6HGJ - chains A and B; structure by X-ray diffraction, 1.82 A resolution.

# Chain A
Name: Alpha-1-antichymotrypsin
Source organism: Homo sapiens
UniProt: P01011 (AACT_HUMAN); residues 3-360 here correspond to UniProt positions 26-383 (UniProt number = residue number + 23)
Amino-acid sequence (369 residues; row label = number of the first residue in the row; numbers below 1 keep their minus sign (Met-8 is residue -8)):
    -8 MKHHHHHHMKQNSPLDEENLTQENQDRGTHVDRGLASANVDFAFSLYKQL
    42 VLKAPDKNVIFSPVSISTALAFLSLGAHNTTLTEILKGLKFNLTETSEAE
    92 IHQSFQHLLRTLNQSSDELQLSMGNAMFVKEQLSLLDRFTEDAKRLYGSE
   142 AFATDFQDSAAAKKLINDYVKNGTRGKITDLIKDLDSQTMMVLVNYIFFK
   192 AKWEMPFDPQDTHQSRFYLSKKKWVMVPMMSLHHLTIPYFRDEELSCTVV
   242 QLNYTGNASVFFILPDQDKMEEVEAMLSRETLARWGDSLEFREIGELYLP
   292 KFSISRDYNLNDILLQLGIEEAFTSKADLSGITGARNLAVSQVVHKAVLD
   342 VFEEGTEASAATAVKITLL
Unresolved in the structure: -8 to 21
Construct notes: initiating methionine (-8); expression tag (-7 to 2); engineered mutation Arg24 (Leu47 in P01011), Val55 (Leu78 in P01011), Gln242 (Glu265 in P01011), Asn244 (Lys267 in P01011), Val251 (Ala274 in P01011), Phe252 (Leu275 in P01011), Ser269 (Leu292 in P01011), Arg270 (Pro293 in P01011), Ala274 (Lys297 in P01011), Gly277 (Arg300 in P01011)
Swiss-Prot annotation at these positions:
  - DNA-binding region: Lys212 to Lys214
  - region: Thr358 to Leu360 (O-glycosylated at one site)
  - site: Leu360 (Reactive bond)
  - glycosylation (N-linked (GlcNAc...) asparagine): Asn10, Asn70, Asn83, Asn104, Asn163, Asn248
Small-molecule neighbours: aldosterone (AS4): Ala27, Val31, Gln242, Ser250, Phe252, Arg270, Leu273, Ala274, Gly277

# Chain B
Name: Alpha-1-antichymotrypsin
Source organism: Homo sapiens
UniProt: P01011 (AACT_HUMAN); residues 361-400 here correspond to UniProt positions 384-423 (UniProt number = residue number + 23)
Amino-acid sequence (40 residues; row label = number of the first residue in the row):
   361 SALVETRTIVRFNRPFLMIIVDHFTWSIFFMSKVTNPKQA
Unresolved in the structure: 361-366
Construct notes: engineered mutation Asp382 (Pro405 in P01011), His383 (Thr406 in P01011), Phe384 (Asp407 in P01011), Trp386 (Gln409 in P01011), Ser387 (Asn410 in P01011)
Small-molecule neighbours: aldosterone (AS4): Val381, Asp382, His383, Trp386

# How chain A and chain B interact
Residue-residue contacts (132):
  Val22(A) - Phe384(B)
  Val22(A) - Trp386(B)  hydrophobic
  Arg24(A) - Trp386(B)
  Ala27(A) - Thr385(B)
  Ala27(A) - Trp386(B)  hydrophobic
  Val31(A) - Trp386(B)
  Ala34(A) - Ile388(B)  hydrophobic
  Ala34(A) - Met391(B)
  Phe35(A) - Met391(B)  hydrophobic
  Tyr38(A) - Leu377(B)
  Tyr38(A) - Met391(B)  hydrophobic
  Tyr38(A) - Lys393(B)
  Val42(A) - Lys393(B)
  Pro46(A) - Lys393(B)
  Asp47(A) - Thr395(B)
  Asp47(A) - Gln399(B)  hydrogen bond (backbone-side chain)
  Lys48(A) - Lys393(B)
  Lys48(A) - Thr395(B)
  Lys48(A) - Gln399(B)
  Asn49(A) - Lys393(B)
  Asn49(A) - Val394(B)
  Asn49(A) - Thr395(B)  hydrogen bond (side chain-backbone)
  Asn49(A) - Asn396(B)  hydrogen bond (side chain-backbone)
  Asn49(A) - Gln399(B)  hydrogen bond (backbone-side chain)
  Val50(A) - Ser392(B)  hydrogen bond (backbone-side chain)
  Val50(A) - Lys393(B)  hydrogen bond (backbone-backbone)
  Ile51(A) - Met391(B)
  Ile51(A) - Ser392(B)
  Phe52(A) - Phe390(B)
  Phe52(A) - Met391(B)  hydrogen bond (backbone-backbone)
  Ser53(A) - Phe389(B)  hydrogen bond (side chain-backbone)
  Ser53(A) - Phe390(B)
  Pro54(A) - Ile388(B)
  Pro54(A) - Phe389(B)
  Pro54(A) - Met391(B)
  Val55(A) - Ile388(B)  hydrogen bond (backbone-backbone)
  Val55(A) - Phe389(B)  hydrophobic
  Leu99(A) - Thr385(B)
  Leu99(A) - Ser387(B)
  Thr102(A) - Thr385(B)
  Leu103(A) - Asp382(B)
  Leu103(A) - Phe389(B)  hydrophobic
  Gln105(A) - Phe384(B)
  Leu112(A) - Phe389(B)  hydrophobic
  Ile188(A) - Phe389(B)  hydrophobic
  Ile188(A) - Phe390(B)  hydrophobic
  Phe190(A) - Ile380(B)  hydrophobic
  Phe190(A) - Phe390(B)  hydrophobic
  Arg207(A) - Asn373(B)
  Phe208(A) - Phe372(B)
  Phe208(A) - Asn373(B)
  Phe208(A) - Arg374(B)
  Phe208(A) - Pro375(B)
  Phe208(A) - Phe376(B)  hydrophobic
  Phe208(A) - Val394(B)
  Phe208(A) - Thr395(B)
  Phe208(A) - Pro397(B)
  Tyr209(A) - Asn373(B)  hydrogen bond (backbone-backbone)
  Tyr209(A) - Arg374(B)
  Tyr209(A) - Pro375(B)
  Leu210(A) - Thr395(B)
  Leu210(A) - Asn396(B)
  Val216(A) - Asn396(B)
  Met217(A) - Lys398(B)
  Val218(A) - Pro397(B)  hydrophobic
  Met220(A) - Phe372(B)
  Met220(A) - Asn373(B)
  Tyr230(A) - Val370(B)  hydrophobic
  Val241(A) - Phe372(B)  hydrophobic
  Asn244(A) - His383(B)
  Tyr245(A) - Met378(B)
  Asn248(A) - Asp382(B)
  Asn248(A) - His383(B)  hydrogen bond (backbone-backbone)
  Asn248(A) - Phe384(B)
  Ala249(A) - Val381(B)
  Ala249(A) - His383(B)
  Ser250(A) - Ile380(B)
  Ser250(A) - Val381(B)  hydrogen bond (backbone-backbone)
  Ser250(A) - His383(B)  hydrogen bond
  Val251(A) - Met378(B)  hydrophobic
  Val251(A) - Ile379(B)
  Phe252(A) - Leu377(B)
  Phe252(A) - Met378(B)
  Phe252(A) - Ile379(B)  hydrogen bond (backbone-backbone)
  Phe252(A) - Val381(B)  hydrophobic
  Phe253(A) - Phe372(B)  hydrophobic
  Phe253(A) - Phe376(B)  hydrophobic
  Phe253(A) - Leu377(B)
  Phe253(A) - Met378(B)  hydrophobic
  Ile254(A) - Phe376(B)
  Ile254(A) - Leu377(B)  hydrogen bond (backbone-backbone)
  Ile254(A) - Ile379(B)  hydrophobic
  Leu255(A) - Arg371(B)
  Leu255(A) - Phe372(B)  hydrophobic
  Leu255(A) - Arg374(B)
  Leu255(A) - Pro375(B)
  Pro256(A) - Arg374(B)  hydrogen bond (backbone-side chain)
  Pro256(A) - Pro375(B)
  Asp257(A) - Arg374(B)
  Gln258(A) - Arg374(B)
  Met261(A) - Pro375(B)
  Met261(A) - Phe376(B)
  Met261(A) - Leu377(B)  hydrophobic
  Met261(A) - Lys393(B)
  Glu265(A) - Lys393(B)  salt bridge
  Leu268(A) - Leu377(B)  hydrophobic
  Arg283(A) - Thr368(B)
  Glu284(A) - Thr368(B)
  Ile285(A) - Thr368(B)
  Ile285(A) - Val370(B)  hydrophobic
  Gly286(A) - Thr368(B)  hydrogen bond (backbone-backbone)
  Glu287(A) - Thr368(B)
  Glu287(A) - Ile369(B)
  Glu287(A) - Val370(B)  hydrogen bond (backbone-backbone)
  Leu288(A) - Val370(B)
  Tyr289(A) - Val370(B)  hydrogen bond (backbone-backbone)
  Tyr289(A) - Arg371(B)
  Tyr289(A) - Phe372(B)  hydrogen bond (backbone-backbone)
  Pro291(A) - Phe372(B)
  Phe293(A) - Phe376(B)  hydrophobic
  Phe293(A) - Met378(B)  hydrophobic
  Phe293(A) - Val394(B)  hydrophobic
  Phe293(A) - Pro397(B)  hydrophobic
  Ser294(A) - Pro397(B)
  Ile295(A) - Ser392(B)
  Ile295(A) - Pro397(B)
  Leu340(A) - Met378(B)  hydrophobic
  Leu340(A) - Ser392(B)
  Val342(A) - Met378(B)  hydrophobic
  Ala349(A) - Phe390(B)
  Ser350(A) - Phe390(B)
  Ala351(A) - Phe390(B)  hydrophobic
Other interface residues (no listed pair), chain A (73 interface residues in all): Pro219, Gly247, Val264, Leu273, Leu290, Thr347

# In short
The interface between chain A and chain B involves 73 residues on one side and 32 on the other, with 20
hydrogen bonds and 1 salt bridge. Among the polar pairs are Glu265(A)-Lys393(B), Asp47(A)-Gln399(B) and
Asn49(A)-Thr395(B). Aldosterone is bound between chain A and chain B.
Chain A is Alpha-1-antichymotrypsin and chain B is Alpha-1-antichymotrypsin, both from Homo sapiens; the
structure, Crystal structure of Alpha1-antichymotrypsin variant NewBG-III: a new binding globulin in complex
with aldosterone, was determined by X-ray diffraction (same publication as 6HGD, 6HGF, 6HGG, 6HGH, 6HGI, 6HGK
and 3 further entries).
